Entry 3J8W (electron microscopy, 13.00 A resolution (very low resolution: no residue pairs are listed; an interface is given only as per-side residue counts)); this record covers chains H and D of the 13 polymer chains in the assembly.

[Chain H]
Molecule: H263.A2 heavy chain
Source organism: Mus musculus
Notes: fragment: variable domain Fab
Sequence (118 residues; each row starts with the number of its first residue; a row labelled like 82A-82C holds insertion residues (82A, then the next letters in order)):
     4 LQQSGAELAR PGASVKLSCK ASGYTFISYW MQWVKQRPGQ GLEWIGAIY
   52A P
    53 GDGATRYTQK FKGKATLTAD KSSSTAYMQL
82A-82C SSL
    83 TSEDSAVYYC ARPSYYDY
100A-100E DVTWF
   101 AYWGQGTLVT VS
Disulfide bonds: Cys22-Cys92

[Chain D]
Molecule: L1
Source organism: Human papillomavirus type 16
UniProt: Q4VRM0 (Q4VRM0_HPV16); residues 21-474 here correspond to UniProt positions 47-500 (UniProt number = residue number + 26)
Sequence (455 residues; numbered 20 to 474; the number before each row is that of its first residue):
    20 AVVSTDEYVA RTNIYYHAGT SRLLAVGHPY FPIKKPNNNK ILVPKVSGLQ YRVFRIHLPD
    80 PNKFGFPDTS FYNPDTQRLV WACVGVEVGR GQPLGVGISG HPLLNKLDDT ENASAYAANA
   140 GVDNRECISM DYKQTQLCLI GCKPPIGEHW GKGSPCTQVA VQPGDCPPLE LINTVIQDGD
   200 MVDTGFGAMD FTTLQANKSE VPLDICTSIC KYPDYIKMVS EPYGDSLFFY LRREQMFVRH
   260 LFNRAGTVGE NVPDDLYIKG SGSTANLASS NYFPTPSGSM VTSDAQIFNK PYWLQRAQGH
   320 NNGICWGNQL FVTVVDTTRS TNMSLCAAIS TSETTYKNTN FKEYLRHGEE YDLQFIFQLC
   380 KITLTADVMT YIHSMNSTIL EDWNFGLQPP PGGTLEDTYR FVTSQAIACQ KHTPPAPKED
   440 PLKKYTFWEV NLKEKFSADL DQFPLGRKFL LQLGL
Disordered / not traced: 404-437
Sequence notes: expression tag (20); conflict Gln177 (Asn203 in Q4VRM0), Gln181 (Asn207 in Q4VRM0), Leu472 (Ala498 in Q4VRM0)

[Chain H / chain D interface]
At this resolution (13 A) residue pairs are not listed: 10 residues of chain H and 5 of chain D lie at the interface.

[Overview]
The interface between chain H and chain D involves 10 residues on one side and 5 on the other.
Here chain H is H263.A2 heavy chain (Mus musculus) and chain D is L1 (Human papillomavirus type 16). Entry
3J8W (Cryo-EM reconstruction of quasi-HPV16 complex with H263.A2 Fab) was determined by electron microscopy
together with 3J8V from the same study.
